PDB entry 2KBX | solution NMR | chains A and B

Chain A:
Protein: Integrin-linked protein kinase
From: Homo sapiens
Notes: EC 2.7.11.1; fragment: N-terminal domain
UniProtKB: Q13418 (ILK_HUMAN); residue numbers follow UniProt; this construct covers 1-171
Sequence (171 residues; row label = number of the first residue in the row):
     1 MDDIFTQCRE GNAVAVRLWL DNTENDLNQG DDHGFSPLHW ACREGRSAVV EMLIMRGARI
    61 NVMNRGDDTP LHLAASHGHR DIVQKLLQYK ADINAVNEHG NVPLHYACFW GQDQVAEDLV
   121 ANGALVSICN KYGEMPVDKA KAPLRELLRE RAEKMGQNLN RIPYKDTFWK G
Curated features (UniProtKB/Swiss-Prot):
  - modified residue: Met1 (N-acetylmethionine)
  - mutagenesis: Asp31 (D31A: Loss of interaction with LIMS1 and loss of localization to focal adhesions), His99 (H99D: Alters interaction with LIMS1)

Chain B:
Protein: LIM and senescent cell antigen-like-containing domain protein 1
From: Homo sapiens
Notes: fragment: LIM zinc-binding 1 domain
UniProtKB: P48059 (LIMS1_HUMAN); residue numbers follow UniProt; this construct covers 1-70
Sequence (70 residues; numbered 1 to 70; the number before each row is that of its first residue):
     1 MANALASATC ERCKGGFAPA EKIVNSNGEL YHEQCFVCAQ CFQQFPEGLF YEFEGRKYCE
    61 HDFQMLFAPC
Curated features (UniProtKB/Swiss-Prot):
  - modified residue: Ala2 (N-acetylalanine)
  - mutagenesis: Gln40 (Q40A: Loss of interaction with ILK and loss of localization to focal adhesions), Phe42 (F42A: Loss of interaction with ILK and loss of localization to focal adhesions), Arg56 (R56A: Alters interaction with ILK), His61 (H61D: Alters interaction with ILK), Asp62 (D62A: Alters interaction with ILK), Leu66 (L66D: Alters interaction with ILK)
Bound ions: Zn2+ site 1: Cys10, Cys13, His32, Cys35; Zn2+ site 2: Cys38, Cys41, Cys59, Asp62

How chain A and chain B interact:
Contacting residue pairs (18):
  Asp32(A) - Pro69(B)
  His33(A) - Phe67(B)
  His33(A) - Ala68(B)
  His33(A) - Pro69(B)
  Phe35(A) - Leu66(B)
  Trp40(A) - Glu54(B)
  Arg43(A) - Glu54(B)
  Arg43(A) - Arg56(B)
  Arg65(A) - Pro69(B)
  Arg65(A) - Cys70(B)
  Gly66(A) - Met65(B)
  Leu73(A) - Arg56(B)
  His99(A) - Gln40(B)
  Tyr106(A) - Ala39(B)
  Tyr106(A) - Phe42(B)
  Phe109(A) - Val37(B)
  Phe109(A) - Phe42(B)
  Trp110(A) - Gly55(B)
Interface residues without a listed pair, chain B (14 interface residues in all): Lys57

In short:
Chain A and chain B form an interface of 12 and 14 residues respectively. Cys10(B), Cys13(B), His32(B) and
Cys35(B) form the Zn2+ site 1. UniProt lists 2 mutagenesis sites on chain A; 6 mutagenesis sites on chain B.
Chain A is Integrin-linked protein kinase and chain B is LIM and senescent cell antigen-like-containing domain
protein 1, both from Homo sapiens; the structure, Solution structure of ILK-PINCH complex, was determined by
solution NMR.
